PDB entry 9ITB | electron microscopy, 2.89 A resolution | chains B and N of the 5 polymer chains in the assembly

# Chain B
Protein: Guanine nucleotide-binding protein G(I)/G(S)/G(T) subunit beta-1
Source organism: Homo sapiens
UniProt: P62873 (GBB1_HUMAN); numbering as in UniProt (aligned over 2-340)
Amino-acid sequence (345 residues; numbered -4 to 340; the number before each row is that of its first residue; numbers below 1 keep their minus sign (Met-4 is residue -4)):
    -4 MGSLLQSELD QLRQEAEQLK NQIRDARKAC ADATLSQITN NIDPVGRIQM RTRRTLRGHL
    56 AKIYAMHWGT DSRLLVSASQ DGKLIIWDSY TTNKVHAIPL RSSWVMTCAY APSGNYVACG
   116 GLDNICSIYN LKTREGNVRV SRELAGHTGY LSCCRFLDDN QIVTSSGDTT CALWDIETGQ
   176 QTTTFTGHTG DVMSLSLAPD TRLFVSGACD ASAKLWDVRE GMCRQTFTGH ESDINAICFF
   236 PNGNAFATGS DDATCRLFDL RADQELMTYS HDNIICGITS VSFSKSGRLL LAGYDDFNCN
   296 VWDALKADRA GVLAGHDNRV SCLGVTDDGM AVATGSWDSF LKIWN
Not modelled in the structure: -4 to 2, 129-132
Sequence notes: initiating methionine (-4); expression tag (-3 to 1)
UniProt features mapped onto this chain:
  - modified residue: Ser2 (N-acetylserine), His266 (Phosphohistidine)

# Chain N
Protein: Nb35
Source organism: Lama glama
Amino-acid sequence (161 residues; row label = number of the first residue in the row; numbers below 1 keep their minus sign (Met-21 is residue -21)):
   -21 MKYLLPTAAA GLLLLAAQPA MAQVQLQESG GGLVQPGGSL RLSCAASGFT FSNYKMNWVR
    39 QAPGKGLEWV SDISQSGASI SYTGSVKGRF TISRDNAKNT LYLQMNSLKP EDTAVYYCAR
    99 CPAPFTRDCF DVTSTTYAYR GQGTQVTVSS AAALEHHHHH H
Not modelled in the structure: -21 to 0, 129-139

# Interface between chain B and chain N
Pairs across the interface (8; chain B residue first):
  Thr184(B) - Thr114(N)
  Cys204(B) - Tyr117(N)  hydrogen bond (backbone-side chain)
  Glu226(B) - Gly26(N)
  Glu226(B) - Phe27(N)
  Glu226(B) - Arg98(N)  hydrogen bond (backbone-side chain)
  Ser227(B) - Pro100(N)  hydrogen bond (side chain-backbone)
  Ser227(B) - Tyr117(N)
  Asp228(B) - Tyr117(N)  hydrogen bond
Other interface residues (no listed pair), chain B (10 interface residues in all): Lys15, Asp205, Ala206, Asp246, Ile270
Other interface residues (no listed pair), chain N (14 interface residues in all): Gln1, Val2, Thr28, Tyr32, Ala101, Pro102, Phe103, Ala116

# Summary
The interface between chain B and chain N involves 10 residues on one side and 14 on the other, with 4
hydrogen bonds. Polar pairs include Cys204(B)-Tyr117(N), Glu226(B)-Arg98(N) and Ser227(B)-Pro100(N).
Here chain B is Guanine nucleotide-binding protein G(I)/G(S)/G(T) subunit beta-1 (Homo sapiens) and chain N is
Nb35 (Lama glama). Entry 9ITB (LPA-bound LPAR6 in complex with miniGq) was determined by electron microscopy
(same publication as 9ITE).
